Entry 2EPN (X-ray diffraction, 1.61 A resolution); this record covers chains A and B.

# Chain A (and B)
Name: N-acetyl-beta-D-glucosaminidase
Organism: Streptococcus gordonii
Notes: EC 3.2.1.52; chain B of this document is another copy of the same molecule, construct and numbering; everything in this record applies to it too
Reference sequence: Q6ST21 (Q6ST21_STRGN); residues 1-627 here = UniProt positions 1-627
Chain sequence (627 residues; each row starts with the number of its first residue):
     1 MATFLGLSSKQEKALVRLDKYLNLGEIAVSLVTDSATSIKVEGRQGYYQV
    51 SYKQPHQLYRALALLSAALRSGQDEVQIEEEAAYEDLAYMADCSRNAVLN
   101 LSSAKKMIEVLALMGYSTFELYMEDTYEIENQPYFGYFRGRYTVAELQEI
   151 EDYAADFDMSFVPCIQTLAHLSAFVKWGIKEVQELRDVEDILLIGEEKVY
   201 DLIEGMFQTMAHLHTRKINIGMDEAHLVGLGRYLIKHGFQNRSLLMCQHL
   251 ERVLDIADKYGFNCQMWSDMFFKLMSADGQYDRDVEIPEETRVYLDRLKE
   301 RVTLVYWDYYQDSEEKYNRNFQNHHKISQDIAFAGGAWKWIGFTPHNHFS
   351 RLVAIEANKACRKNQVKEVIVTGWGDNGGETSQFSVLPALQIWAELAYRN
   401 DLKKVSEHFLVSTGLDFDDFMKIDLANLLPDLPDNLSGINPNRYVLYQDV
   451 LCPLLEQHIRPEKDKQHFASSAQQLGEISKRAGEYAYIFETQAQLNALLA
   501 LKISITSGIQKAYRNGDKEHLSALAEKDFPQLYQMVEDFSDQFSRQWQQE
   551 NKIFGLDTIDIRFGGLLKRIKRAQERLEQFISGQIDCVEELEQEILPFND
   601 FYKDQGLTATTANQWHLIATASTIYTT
Disordered / not traced: 1, 33-35
Ligand contacts: NGT (3ar,5r,6s,7r,7ar-5-hydroxymethyl-2-methyl-5,6,7,7a-tetrahydro-3ah-pyrano[3,2-d]thiazole-6,7-diol): R95, H170, D223, E224, W267, W307, Y309, Y310, W340, W374, D376

# Interface between chain A and chain B
Residue-residue contacts (137):
  R95(A) with T623(B); T627(B), hydrogen bond (side chain-backbone)
  N96(A) with S622(B); T623(B), hydrogen bond
  P133(A) with L596(B)
  Y134(A) with L596(B); P597(B), hydrogen bond (side chain-backbone)
  Y137(A) with E594(B); I595(B); L596(B), hydrogen bond (side chain-backbone); A621(B)
  F138(A) with C452(B), hydrophobic; L454(B), hydrophobic; E590(B); Q593(B); A621(B), hydrophobic
  R139(A) with A621(B); T623(B)
  S172(A) with T626(B)
  K176(A) with L617(B); A621(B), hydrogen bond (side chain-backbone)
  W177(A) with F598(B)
  G178(A) with N599(B); D600(B), hydrogen bond (backbone-backbone)
  I179(A) with N599(B); D600(B)
  K180(A) with D600(B), hydrogen bond (backbone-side chain)
  V188(A) with L227(B), hydrophobic
  E189(A) with E189(B)
  L227(A) with V188(B), hydrophobic; L227(B), hydrophobic; L230(B)
  L230(A) with L227(B); L230(B); L234(B), hydrophobic
  L234(A) with L230(B), hydrophobic; R242(B)
  I235(A) with A277(B)
  F239(A) with F239(B), hydrophobic
  A277(A) with I235(B)
  D376(A) with T627(B)
  N377(A) with Y625(B); T626(B), hydrogen bond (side chain-backbone); T627(B), hydrogen bond (backbone-backbone)
  C452(A) with F138(B), hydrophobic
  L454(A) with F138(B), hydrophobic
  E537(A) with K571(B), salt bridge
  S540(A) with K568(B), hydrogen bond
  S544(A) with R572(B), hydrogen bond
  Q548(A) with R572(B); R576(B)
  I553(A) with R576(B); E590(B)
  F554(A) with E589(B); E590(B); Q593(B)
  G555(A) with S622(B)
  L556(A) with R572(B)
  D557(A) with R569(B); T620(B), hydrogen bond; S622(B), hydrogen bond
  T558(A) with T620(B); S622(B); T623(B), hydrogen bond (side chain-backbone); I624(B)
  D560(A) with K568(B), salt bridge; R569(B), salt bridge; R572(B), salt bridge
  I561(A) with G565(B); W615(B), hydrophobic
  R562(A) with I624(B), hydrogen bond (side chain-backbone)
  F563(A) with K568(B)
  G564(A) with G564(B); G565(B); K568(B)
  G565(A) with I561(B); G564(B); G565(B)
  K568(A) with S540(B); D560(B); G564(B)
  R569(A) with D557(B); D560(B), salt bridge
  K571(A) with E537(B), salt bridge
  R572(A) with S544(B), hydrogen bond; L556(B); D560(B), salt bridge
  R576(A) with Q548(B); I553(B)
  E589(A) with F554(B)
  E590(A) with F138(B); I553(B); F554(B)
  Q593(A) with F138(B); F554(B)
  E594(A) with Y137(B)
  I595(A) with Y137(B)
  L596(A) with P133(B); Y134(B); Y137(B), hydrogen bond (backbone-side chain)
  P597(A) with Y134(B), hydrogen bond (backbone-side chain)
  F598(A) with W177(B)
  N599(A) with G178(B); I179(B)
  D600(A) with G178(B), hydrogen bond (backbone-backbone); I179(B); K180(B), hydrogen bond (side chain-backbone)
  K603(A) with K180(B)
  W615(A) with I561(B), hydrophobic; I624(B)
  H616(A) with Y625(B), hydrogen bond (side chain-backbone)
  L617(A) with K176(B)
  T620(A) with D557(B), hydrogen bond; T558(B)
  A621(A) with Y137(B); F138(B), hydrophobic; R139(B); K176(B), hydrogen bond (backbone-side chain)
  S622(A) with N96(B); G555(B); D557(B), hydrogen bond; T558(B)
  T623(A) with N96(B), hydrogen bond; R139(B); T558(B), hydrogen bond (backbone-side chain)
  I624(A) with T558(B); I561(B), hydrophobic; R562(B), hydrogen bond (backbone-side chain); W615(B)
  Y625(A) with N377(B); H616(B), hydrogen bond (backbone-side chain); Y625(B), hydrophobic
  T626(A) with S172(B); N377(B), hydrogen bond (backbone-side chain)
  T627(A) with R95(B), hydrogen bond (backbone-side chain); D376(B); N377(B), hydrogen bond (backbone-backbone)
Also at the interface, not in a pair above, chain A (76 interface residues in all): S94, E181, R242, D278, G378, L567, Q614, A619
Also at the interface, not in a pair above, chain B (74 interface residues in all): S94, A173, E181, D278, L567, Q614, A619

# Overview
Chain A and chain B form an interface of 76 and 74 residues respectively, with 31 hydrogen bonds and 7 salt
bridges. Polar pairs include E537(A)-K571(B), D560(A)-K568(B) and D560(A)-R569(B). Bound to chain A: compound
NGT.
Chain A and chain B are both N-acetyl-beta-D-glucosaminidase (Streptococcus gordonii); the structure,
N-acetyl-B-D-glucosaminidase (GCNA) from Streptococcus gordonii, was determined by X-ray diffraction (same
publication as 2EPK, 2EPL and 2EPM).
